6E4T - chains A and B of the 3 polymer chains in the assembly; structure by X-ray diffraction, 3.40 A resolution.

# Chain A
Name: 5'-AMP-activated protein kinase catalytic subunit alpha-1
Organism: Rattus norvegicus
Notes: EC 2.7.11.1, 2.7.11.27, 2.7.11.31, 2.7.11.26
Reference sequence: P54645 (AAPK1_RAT); residues 0-548 here correspond to UniProt positions 11-559 (UniProt number = residue number + 11)
Sequence (503 residues; numbered -1 to 548; 47 numbers in that range are skipped by the numbering (no residue carries them; nothing is unmodelled there); the number before each row is that of its first residue; numbers below 1 keep their minus sign (Gly-1 is residue -1)):
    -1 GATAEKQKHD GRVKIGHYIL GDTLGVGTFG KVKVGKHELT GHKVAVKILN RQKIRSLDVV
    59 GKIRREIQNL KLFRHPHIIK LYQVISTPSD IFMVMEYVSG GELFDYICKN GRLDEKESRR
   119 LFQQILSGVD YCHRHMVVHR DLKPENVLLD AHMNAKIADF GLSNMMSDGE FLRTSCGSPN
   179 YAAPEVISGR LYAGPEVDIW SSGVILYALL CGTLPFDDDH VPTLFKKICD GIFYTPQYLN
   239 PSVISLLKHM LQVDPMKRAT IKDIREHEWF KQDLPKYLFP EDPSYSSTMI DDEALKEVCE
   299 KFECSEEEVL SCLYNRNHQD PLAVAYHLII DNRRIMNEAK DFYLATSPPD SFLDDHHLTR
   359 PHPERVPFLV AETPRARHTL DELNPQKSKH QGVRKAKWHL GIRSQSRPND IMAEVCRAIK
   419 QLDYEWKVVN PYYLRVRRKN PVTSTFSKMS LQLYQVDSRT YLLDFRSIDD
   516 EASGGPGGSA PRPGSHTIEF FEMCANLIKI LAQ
Not modelled in the structure: -1 to 8, 278-394, 516-529
Modified positions: Thr172 (phosphothreonine; TPO)
Construct notes: expression tag (-1); linker (517-524)
Ligand contacts:
  - HTV (1-O-{6-chloro-5-[4-(1-hydroxycyclobutyl)phenyl]-1H-indole-3-carbonyl}-beta-D-glucopyranuronic acid): Val11, Leu18, Gly19, Lys29, Lys31, Ile46, Asn48, Lys51, Asp88, Phe90
  - staurosporine (STU): Leu22, Gly23, Val24, Gly25, Val30, Ala43, Lys45, Ile77, Met93, Glu94, Tyr95, Val96, Ser97, Gly99, Glu100, Glu143, Asn144, Leu146, Ala156, Asp157
Curated features (UniProtKB/Swiss-Prot):
  - active site: Asp139 (Proton acceptor)
  - binding site (ATP): Leu22 to Val30, Lys45
  - modified residue: Thr21 (Phosphothreonine), Thr172 (Phosphothreonine), Thr258 (Phosphothreonine), Thr344 (Phosphothreonine), Ser345 (Phosphoserine), Ser349 (Phosphoserine), Thr357 (Phosphothreonine), Thr371 (Phosphothreonine), Ser386 (Phosphoserine), Ser456 (Phosphoserine)

# Chain B
Name: 5'-AMP-activated protein kinase subunit beta-1
Organism: Rattus norvegicus
Reference sequence: P80386 (AAKB1_RAT); residues 68-270 here = UniProt positions 68-270
Sequence (204 residues; numbered 67 to 270; the number before each row is that of its first residue):
    67 MEVNEKAPAQ ARPTVFRWTG GGKEVYLSGS FNNWSKLPLT RSQNNFVAIL DLPEGEHQYK
   127 FFVDGQWTHD PSEPIVTSQL GTVNNIIQVK KTDFEVFDAL MVDSQKCSDV SELSSSPPGP
   187 YHQEPYISKP EERFKAPPIL PPHLLQVILN KDTGISCDPA LLPEPNHVML NHLYALSIKD
   247 GVMVLSATHR YKKKYVTTLL YKPI
Not modelled in the structure: 67-78, 172-200, 218-221
Modified positions: Ser108 (phosphoserine; SEP)
Construct notes: initiating methionine (67)
Ligand contacts: HTV (1-O-{6-chloro-5-[4-(1-hydroxycyclobutyl)phenyl]-1H-indole-3-carbonyl}-beta-D-glucopyranuronic acid): Val81, Arg83, Thr85, Thr106, Arg107, Ser108, Asn110, Asn111, Val113, Ile115
Curated features (UniProtKB/Swiss-Prot):
  - modified residue: Ser96 (Phosphoserine), Ser101 (Phosphoserine), Ser108 (Phosphoserine), Thr148 (Phosphothreonine), Ser182 (Phosphoserine), Lys201 (N6-succinyllysine)
  - mutagenesis: Trp100 (W100G: Abolishes glycogen-binding; W100L: Partially inhibits glycogen-binding), Lys126 (K126Q: Abolishes glycogen-binding), Leu146 (L146A: Significantly reduces glycogen-binding), Asn150 (N150K: Abolishes glycogen-binding; N150Q: Significantly reduces glycogen-binding)

# How chain A and chain B interact
Residue-residue contacts (123; chain A residue first):
  Gly9(A) with Thr106(B), hydrogen bond (backbone-side chain)
  Val11(A) with Thr106(B); Val113(B); Ile115(B), hydrophobic
  Lys12(A) with Ile115(B)
  Leu18(A) with Ile115(B), hydrophobic
  Thr21(A) with Ser108(B)
  Lys29(A) with Ser108(B)
  Lys31(A) with Ser108(B)
  Arg49(A) with Asp159(B), salt bridge; Ala165(B), hydrogen bond (side chain-backbone); Asp169(B), salt bridge
  Ile52(A) with Leu166(B), hydrophobic; Asp169(B)
  Arg53(A) with Asp169(B), hydrogen bond (side chain-backbone); Gln171(B), hydrogen bond (side chain-backbone)
  Val58(A) with Leu166(B); Ser170(B)
  Ile61(A) with Leu166(B), hydrophobic
  Arg62(A) with Phe163(B); Leu166(B)
  Ile65(A) with Val162(B), hydrophobic; Phe163(B), hydrophobic
  Gln66(A) with Phe163(B)
  Val82(A) with Val162(B)
  Ser84(A) with Asp159(B), hydrogen bond (side chain-backbone); Phe160(B); Val162(B); Ala165(B)
  Thr85(A) with Pro79(B); Val81(B); Asp159(B)
  Pro86(A) with Pro79(B); Thr80(B); Val155(B), hydrophobic; Asp159(B)
  Ser87(A) with Val81(B), hydrogen bond (side chain-backbone)
  Asp88(A) with Val81(B); Arg83(B), salt bridge
  Ile89(A) with Leu166(B), hydrophobic
  Phe90(A) with Val81(B), hydrophobic
  Met134(A) with His233(B)
  Met164(A) with His233(B)
  Ser165(A) with His233(B)
  Asp166(A) with His233(B); Leu236(B); Arg256(B), salt bridge
  Gly167(A) with His233(B), hydrogen bond (backbone-backbone); Val234(B); Leu236(B); His238(B), hydrogen bond (backbone-side chain)
  Glu168(A) with His233(B); Val234(B)
  Phe169(A) with Pro207(B), hydrophobic; His209(B); Leu210(B), hydrophobic; Val234(B), hydrophobic
  Arg188(A) with Ile205(B)
  Leu189(A) with Pro204(B), hydrophobic; Ile205(B); Pro207(B), hydrophobic
  Ala191(A) with His209(B); Val234(B), hydrophobic
  Glu194(A) with His209(B), salt bridge
  Met254(A) with Pro208(B), hydrophobic; His209(B)
  Lys395(A) with Asn216(B), hydrogen bond (backbone-side chain); Leu242(B)
  Trp396(A) with Leu215(B); Asn216(B); Ala241(B); Leu242(B); Val250(B); Ser252(B)
  His397(A) with Tyr240(B); Ala241(B), hydrogen bond (backbone-backbone); Ser243(B), hydrogen bond
  Leu398(A) with Leu210(B), hydrophobic; Leu239(B); Tyr240(B)
  Gly399(A) with Leu239(B), hydrogen bond (backbone-backbone)
  Pro406(A) with Pro203(B), hydrophobic
  Pro429(A) with Lys201(B)
  Tyr430(A) with Lys201(B); Ala202(B); Pro203(B)
  Gln450(A) with Pro204(B)
  Leu451(A) with Pro204(B)
  Tyr452(A) with Pro204(B); Ile205(B); Leu206(B), hydrophobic; Pro207(B); Leu210(B)
  Gln453(A) with Pro204(B), hydrogen bond (backbone-backbone); Ile205(B); Leu206(B), hydrogen bond (backbone-backbone)
  Val454(A) with Leu206(B), hydrophobic
  Tyr459(A) with Pro203(B), hydrophobic
  Leu460(A) with Leu206(B), hydrophobic
  Asp462(A) with His238(B), salt bridge
  Phe463(A) with Asn237(B); His238(B); Leu239(B), hydrogen bond (backbone-backbone)
  Arg464(A) with Asn237(B)
  Ser465(A) with Asn237(B), hydrogen bond (backbone-backbone); His255(B)
  Thr532(A) with His255(B); Thr264(B)
  Ile533(A) with Leu266(B), hydrophobic
  Phe535(A) with Asn237(B); Leu239(B), hydrophobic
  Phe536(A) with Leu239(B), hydrophobic; Leu251(B); Ser252(B); Ala253(B); Thr264(B); Leu266(B), hydrophobic
  Glu537(A) with Lys268(B)
  Cys539(A) with Leu239(B), hydrophobic
  Ala540(A) with Met249(B), hydrophobic; Leu251(B), hydrophobic
  Ile543(A) with Leu239(B), hydrophobic; Met249(B), hydrophobic
Other interface residues (no listed pair), chain A (66 interface residues in all): Ile13, Ile83, Pro253, Lys544
Other interface residues (no listed pair), chain B (55 interface residues in all): Gln109, Glu161, Val168, Asn232, Leu265

# Overview
66 residues of chain A and 55 residues of chain B are in contact; the contacts include 16 hydrogen bonds and 6
salt bridges. Polar contacts include Arg49(A)-Asp159(B), Arg49(A)-Asp169(B) and Asp88(A)-Arg83(B). Compound
HTV is bound between chain A and chain B.
Chain A is 5'-AMP-activated protein kinase catalytic subunit alpha-1 and chain B is 5'-AMP-activated protein
kinase subunit beta-1, both from Rattus norvegicus; the structure, Structure of AMPK bound to activator, was
determined by X-ray diffraction, deposited together with 6E4U and 6E4W.
